Entry 9KPF (electron microscopy, 3.15 A resolution); this record covers chains B and G of the 5 polymer chains in the assembly.

== Chain B ==
Protein: Guanine nucleotide-binding protein G(I)/G(S)/G(T) subunit beta-1
Source organism: Homo sapiens
UniProtKB: P62873 (GBB1_HUMAN); residue numbers follow UniProt; this construct covers 1-340
Amino-acid sequence (366 residues; row label = number of the first residue in the row):
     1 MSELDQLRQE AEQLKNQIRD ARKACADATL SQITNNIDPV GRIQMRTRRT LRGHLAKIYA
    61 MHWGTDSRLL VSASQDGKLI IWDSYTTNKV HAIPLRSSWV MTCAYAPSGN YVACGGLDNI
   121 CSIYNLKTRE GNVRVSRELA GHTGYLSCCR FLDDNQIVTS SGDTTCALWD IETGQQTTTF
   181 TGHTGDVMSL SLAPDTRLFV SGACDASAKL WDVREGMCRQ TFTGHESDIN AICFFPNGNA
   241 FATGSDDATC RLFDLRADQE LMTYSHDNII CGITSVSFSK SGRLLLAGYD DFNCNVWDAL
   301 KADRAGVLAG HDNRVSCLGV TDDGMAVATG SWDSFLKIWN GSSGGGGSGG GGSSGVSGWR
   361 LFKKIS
Unresolved in the structure: 1-2, 344-366
Differences from the reference sequence: expression tag (341-366)
UniProt features mapped onto this chain:
  - modified residue: S2 (N-acetylserine), H266 (Phosphohistidine)
  - natural variant: L30 (L30F: In MRD42; uncertain significance), R52 (R52G: In MRD42), G64 (G64V: In MRD42), D76 (D76E: In MRD42; D76G: In MRD42), G77 (G77S: In MRD42), K78 (K78R: In MRD42), I80 (I80N: In MRD42; I80T: In MRD42), H91 (H91R: In MRD42; uncertain significance), A92 (A92T: In MRD42), P94 (P94S: In MRD42), L95 (L95P: In MRD42), R96 (R96L: In MRD42), 5 further natural variant entries in UniProt

== Chain G ==
Protein: Guanine nucleotide-binding protein G(I)/G(S)/G(O) subunit gamma-2
Source organism: Homo sapiens
UniProtKB: P59768 (GBG2_HUMAN); residues 1-71 here = UniProt positions 1-71
Amino-acid sequence (71 residues; row label = number of the first residue in the row):
     1 MASNNTASIA QARKLVEQLK MEANIDRIKV SKAAADLMAY CEAHAKEDPL LTPVPASENP
    61 FREKKFFCAI L
Unresolved in the structure: 1-5, 63-71
UniProt features mapped onto this chain:
  - modified residue: A2 (N-acetylalanine), C68 (Cysteine methyl ester)
  - lipidation: C68 (S-geranylgeranyl cysteine)

== Chain B / chain G interface ==
Contacting residue pairs (73; chain B residue first):
  E3(B) - I9(G)
  L4(B) - S8(G)
  L4(B) - I9(G)
  L4(B) - A12(G)  hydrophobic
  L7(B) - I9(G)
  L7(B) - A12(G)  hydrophobic
  L7(B) - V16(G)
  E10(B) - V16(G)
  A11(B) - V16(G)  hydrophobic
  A11(B) - L19(G)
  L14(B) - L19(G)
  L14(B) - K20(G)
  K15(B) - L19(G)
  R22(B) - R27(G)
  C25(B) - R27(G)
  C25(B) - K29(G)
  D27(B) - K29(G)
  D27(B) - V30(G)  hydrogen bond (side chain-backbone)
  D27(B) - S31(G)
  A28(B) - V30(G)
  L30(B) - A34(G)  hydrophobic
  I33(B) - S31(G)
  I33(B) - A34(G)  hydrophobic
  T34(B) - M38(G)
  I37(B) - M38(G)  hydrophobic
  M45(B) - L50(G)  hydrophobic
  R46(B) - R62(G)
  R48(B) - N59(G)
  R48(B) - F61(G)
  R48(B) - R62(G)
  R49(B) - F61(G)  hydrogen bond (side chain-backbone)
  S84(B) - F61(G)
  Y85(B) - P60(G)
  C218(B) - Q18(G)
  C218(B) - E22(G)
  R219(B) - E22(G)
  R219(B) - I25(G)
  F235(B) - L37(G)  hydrophobic
  F235(B) - Y40(G)  hydrophobic
  F235(B) - C41(G)  hydrophobic
  P236(B) - Y40(G)
  N237(B) - D36(G)
  N237(B) - Y40(G)
  A240(B) - L37(G)  hydrophobic
  D254(B) - A33(G)
  R256(B) - R27(G)
  R256(B) - I28(G)
  R256(B) - K32(G)
  R256(B) - D36(G)  salt bridge
  A257(B) - I28(G)
  A257(B) - V30(G)  hydrophobic
  D258(B) - R27(G)  salt bridge
  Q259(B) - V30(G)
  S279(B) - D48(G)
  K280(B) - Y40(G)
  K280(B) - H44(G)
  K280(B) - E47(G)  hydrogen bond (side chain-backbone)
  K280(B) - D48(G)  salt bridge
  K280(B) - P49(G)
  S281(B) - C41(G)
  S281(B) - H44(G)
  S281(B) - D48(G)  hydrogen bond
  G282(B) - C41(G)  hydrogen bond (backbone-side chain)
  D323(B) - P49(G)
  G324(B) - P49(G)
  G324(B) - L50(G)
  M325(B) - P60(G)  hydrophobic
  A326(B) - F61(G)  hydrophobic
  V327(B) - L50(G)  hydrophobic
  I338(B) - F61(G)  hydrophobic
  N340(B) - N59(G)  hydrogen bond
  S343(B) - P53(G)
  S343(B) - V54(G)  hydrogen bond (side chain-backbone)
Interface residues without a listed pair, chain B (52 interface residues in all): V40, Q220, L252, L261, R283, L284, L300, G341
Interface residues without a listed pair, chain G (39 interface residues in all): Q11, R13, L15, D26, L51, P55

== In short ==
52 residues of chain B and 39 residues of chain G are in contact; the contacts include 7 hydrogen bonds and 3
salt bridges. Polar pairs include R256(B)-D36(G), D258(B)-R27(G) and K280(B)-D48(G).
Chain B is Guanine nucleotide-binding protein G(I)/G(S)/G(T) subunit beta-1 and chain G is Guanine
nucleotide-binding protein G(I)/G(S)/G(O) subunit gamma-2, both from Homo sapiens; the structure, Cryo-EM
structure of GPCR16-Gi complex, was determined by electron microscopy together with 9K6L, 9KPD and 9KPE from
the same study.
